PDB entry 2ZCY | X-ray diffraction, 2.90 A resolution | chains I and Y of the 28 polymer chains in the assembly

# Chain I
Molecule: Proteasome component PUP3
From: Saccharomyces cerevisiae
Notes: EC 3.4.25.1
UniProt: P25451 (PSB3_YEAST); the construct lacks a stretch of the UniProt sequence and is renumbered around it, so the offset changes along the chain: -9 to -1 = UniProt 1-9; 1-36 = UniProt 10-45; 38-105 = UniProt 46-113; 106-122 = UniProt 117-133; 2 more segments
Sequence (205 residues; each row starts with the number of its first residue; note: 3 numbers in that range are skipped by the numbering (no residue carries them; nothing is unmodelled there); a row labelled like 10A-10C holds insertion residues (10A, then the next letters in order); numbers below 1 keep their minus sign (Met-9 is residue -9)):
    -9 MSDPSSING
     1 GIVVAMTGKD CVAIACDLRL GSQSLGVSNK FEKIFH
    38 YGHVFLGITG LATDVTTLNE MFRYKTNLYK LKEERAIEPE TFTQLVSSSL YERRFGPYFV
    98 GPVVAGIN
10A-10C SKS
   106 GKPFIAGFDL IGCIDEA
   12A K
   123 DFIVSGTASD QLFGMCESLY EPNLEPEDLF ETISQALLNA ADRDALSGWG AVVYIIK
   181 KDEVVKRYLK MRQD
Unresolved in the structure: -9
Curated features (UniProtKB/Swiss-Prot):
  - modified residue: Ser22 (Phosphoserine)
  - cross-link: Lys62 (Glycyl lysine isopeptide (Lys-Gly) (interchain with G-Cter in ubiquitin))

# Chain Y
Molecule: Proteasome component PRE2
From: Saccharomyces cerevisiae
Notes: EC 3.4.25.1
UniProt: P30656 (PSB5_YEAST); the construct lacks a stretch of the UniProt sequence and is renumbered around it, so the offset changes along the chain: 1-105 = UniProt 76-180; 106-181 = UniProt 183-258; 183-211 = UniProt 259-287
Sequence (212 residues; each row starts with the number of its first residue; note: 1 number in that range is skipped by the numbering (no residue carries it; nothing is unmodelled there); a row labelled like 10A-10B holds insertion residues (10A, then the next letters in order)):
     1 TTTLAFRFQG GIIVAVDSRA TAGNWVASQT VKKVIEINPF LLGTMAGGAA DCQFWETWLG
    61 SQCRLHELRE KERISVAAAS KILSNLVYQY KGAGLSMGTM ICGYT
10A-10B RK
   106 EGPTIYYVDS DGTRLKGDIF CVGSGQTFAY GVLDSNYKWD LSVEDALYLG KRSILAAAHR
   166 DAYSGGSVNL YHVTED
   183 GWIYHGNHDV GELFWKVKEE EGSFNNVIG
Covalently attached groups: Syringolin A (SRG) linked to Thr1

# How chain I and chain Y interact
Residue-residue contacts - 40 pairs, chain I then chain Y:
  Arg19(I) with Ala167(Y)
  Ser24(I) with Arg165(Y); Asp166(Y); Ala167(Y), hydrogen bond (backbone-backbone); Tyr168(Y)
  Leu25(I) with Phe133(Y), hydrophobic
  Gly26(I) with Arg165(Y), hydrogen bond (backbone-side chain)
  Val27(I) with Arg165(Y)
  Asn29(I) with Asn208(Y), hydrogen bond; Val209(Y)
  Lys30(I) with Asn208(Y), hydrogen bond (side chain-backbone)
  Gln133(I) with Trp25(Y)
  Arg165(I) with Trp25(Y); Val26(Y), hydrogen bond (side chain-backbone); Ala27(Y), hydrogen bond (side chain-backbone)
  Asp166(I) with Asn24(Y); Val26(Y)
  Ala167(I) with Asn24(Y), hydrogen bond (backbone-backbone); Val26(Y); Ala167(Y)
  Leu168(I) with Asn24(Y)
  Trp171(I) with His164(Y), hydrogen bond (side chain-backbone); Arg165(Y)
  Lys190(I) with Trp197(Y)
  Met191(I) with Trp197(Y)
  Arg192(I) with Gln29(Y); Gly171(Y), hydrogen bond (side chain-backbone); Asp191(Y), salt bridge; Gly193(Y)
  Gln193(I) with His164(Y), hydrogen bond (backbone-side chain); Phe196(Y); Trp197(Y); Val209(Y)
  Asp194(I) with Arg19(Y), salt bridge; Ala163(Y); Asp166(Y); Ser169(Y); Gly170(Y); Gly171(Y), hydrogen bond (side chain-backbone); Val192(Y)
Interface residues without a listed pair, chain I (20 interface residues in all): Asp164, Tyr188
Interface residues without a listed pair, chain Y (25 interface residues in all): Ser28, Ile210

# Overview
20 residues of chain I face 25 of chain Y across their interface; the contacts include 11 hydrogen bonds and 2
salt bridges. Among the polar pairs are Arg192(I)-Asp191(Y), Asp194(I)-Arg19(Y) and Gly26(I)-Arg165(Y).
Here chain I is Proteasome component PUP3 and chain Y is Proteasome component PRE2, both from Saccharomyces
cerevisiae. Entry 2ZCY (yeast 20S proteasome:syringolin A-complex) was determined by X-ray diffraction
together with 3BDM from the same study.
